6Z9L - chains A and G of the 3 polymer chains in the assembly; structure by X-ray diffraction, 3.06 A resolution.

Chain A:
Name: PrgA
Source organism: Enterococcus faecalis
Reference sequence: Q04111 (Q04111_ENTFL); residues 28-814 here = UniProt positions 28-814
Chain sequence (787 residues; numbered 28 to 814; the number before each row is that of its first residue):
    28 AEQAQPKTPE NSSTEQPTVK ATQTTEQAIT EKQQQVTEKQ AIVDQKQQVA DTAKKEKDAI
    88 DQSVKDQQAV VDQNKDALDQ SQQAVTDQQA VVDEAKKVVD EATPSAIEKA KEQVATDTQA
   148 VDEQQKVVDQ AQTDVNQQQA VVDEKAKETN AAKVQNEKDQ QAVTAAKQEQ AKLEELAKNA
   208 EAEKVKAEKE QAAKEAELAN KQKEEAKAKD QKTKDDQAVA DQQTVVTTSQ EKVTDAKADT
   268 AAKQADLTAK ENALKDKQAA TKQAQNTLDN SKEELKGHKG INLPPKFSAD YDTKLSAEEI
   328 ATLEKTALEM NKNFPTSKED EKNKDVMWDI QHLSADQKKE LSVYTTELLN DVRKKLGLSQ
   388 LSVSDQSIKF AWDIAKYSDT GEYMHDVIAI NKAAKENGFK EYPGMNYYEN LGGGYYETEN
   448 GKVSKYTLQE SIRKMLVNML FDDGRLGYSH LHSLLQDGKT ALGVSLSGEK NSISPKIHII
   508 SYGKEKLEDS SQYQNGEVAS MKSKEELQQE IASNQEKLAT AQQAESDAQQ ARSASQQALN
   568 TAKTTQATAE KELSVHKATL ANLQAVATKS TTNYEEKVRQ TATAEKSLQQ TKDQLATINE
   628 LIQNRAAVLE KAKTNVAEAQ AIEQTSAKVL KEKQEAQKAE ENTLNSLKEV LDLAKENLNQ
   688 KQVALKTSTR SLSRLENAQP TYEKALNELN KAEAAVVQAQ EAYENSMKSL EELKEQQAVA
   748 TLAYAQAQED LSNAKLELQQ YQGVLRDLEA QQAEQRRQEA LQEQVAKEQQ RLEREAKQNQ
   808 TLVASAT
Not modelled in the structure: 28-54, 799-814
Reported in the primary citation:
  - catalytic residues: Asp-470, Gly-474, Ser-476, His-477 (proposed by the authors, not directly observed)
  - mutagenesis - S476A: increased stability
  - mutagenesis - S476A: decreased growth

Chain G:
Name: Poly-alanine peptide
Source organism: Escherichia coli
Chain sequence (9 residues; numbered 10 to 18; the number before each row is that of its first residue):
    10 AAAAAAAAA

How chain A and chain G interact:
Pairs across the interface (7; chain A residue first):
  Lys-102(A) with Ala-11(G); Ala-12(G)
  Leu-105(A) with Ala-12(G), hydrophobic
  Asp-106(A) with Ala-15(G)
  Gln-109(A) with Ala-16(G); Ala-17(G); Ala-18(G)
Interface residues without a listed pair, chain A (5 interface residues in all): Thr-113

Summary:
The interface between chain A and chain G involves 5 residues on one side and 6 on the other. The paper
reports catalytic residues Asp-470(A), Gly-474(A) and Ser-476(A) among others; S476A of chain A increases
stability.
Here chain A is PrgA (Enterococcus faecalis) and chain G is Poly-alanine peptide (Escherichia coli). Entry
6Z9L (Enterococcal PrgA) was determined by X-ray diffraction, deposited together with 6Z9K.
